PDB entry 8GXU | electron microscopy, 2.50 A resolution | chains E and J of the 12 polymer chains in the assembly

# Chain E
Name: V-type ATP synthase beta chain
Organism: Thermus thermophilus HB8
Reference sequence: Q56404 (VATB_THET8); residues 1-478 here = UniProt positions 1-478
Sequence (478 residues; each row starts with the number of its first residue):
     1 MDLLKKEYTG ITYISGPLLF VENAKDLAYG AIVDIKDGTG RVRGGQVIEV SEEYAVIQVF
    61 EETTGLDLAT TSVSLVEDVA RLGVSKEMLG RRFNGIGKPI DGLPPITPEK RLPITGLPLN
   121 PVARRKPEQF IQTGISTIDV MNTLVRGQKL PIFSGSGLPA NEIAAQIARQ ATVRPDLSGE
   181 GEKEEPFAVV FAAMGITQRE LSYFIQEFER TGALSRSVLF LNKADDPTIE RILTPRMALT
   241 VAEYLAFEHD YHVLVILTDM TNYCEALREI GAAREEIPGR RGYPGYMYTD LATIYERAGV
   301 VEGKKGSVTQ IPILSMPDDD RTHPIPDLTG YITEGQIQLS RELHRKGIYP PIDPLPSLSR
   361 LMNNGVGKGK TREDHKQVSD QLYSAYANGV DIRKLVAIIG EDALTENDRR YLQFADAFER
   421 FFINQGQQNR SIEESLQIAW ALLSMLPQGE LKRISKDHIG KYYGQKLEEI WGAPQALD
Unresolved in the structure: 1-2, 471-478

# Chain J
Name: V-type ATP synthase subunit E
Organism: Thermus thermophilus HB8
Reference sequence: P74901 (VATE_THET8); numbering as in UniProt (aligned over 1-188)
Sequence (188 residues; row label = number of the first residue in the row):
     1 MSKLEAILSQ EVEAEIQALL QEAEAKAEAV KREAEEKAKA LLQARERALE AQYRAALRRA
    61 ESAGELLVAT ARTQARGEVL EEVRRRVREA LEALPQKPEW PEVVRKLALE ALEALPGAKA
   121 LVANPEDLPH LEALARERGV ELQAEPALRL GVRAVGAEGK TQVENSLLAR LDRAWDALSS
   181 KVAQALWG
Unresolved in the structure: 1-60, 188

# How chain E and chain J interact
Pairs across the interface (33):
  Leu3(E) - Arg170(J)
  Leu3(E) - Arg173(J)  hydrogen bond (backbone-side chain)
  Leu3(E) - Ala174(J)  hydrophobic
  Leu4(E) - Ala114(J)  hydrophobic
  Leu4(E) - Val163(J)  hydrophobic
  Leu4(E) - Glu164(J)
  Leu4(E) - Asn165(J)
  Leu4(E) - Arg173(J)
  Lys5(E) - Val163(J)
  Lys5(E) - Glu164(J)  hydrogen bond (backbone-backbone)
  Lys6(E) - Leu115(J)
  Lys6(E) - Gln162(J)
  Lys6(E) - Val163(J)
  Glu7(E) - Lys160(J)
  Glu7(E) - Thr161(J)
  Glu7(E) - Gln162(J)  hydrogen bond (backbone-backbone)
  Tyr8(E) - Lys160(J)
  Thr9(E) - Gly159(J)
  Thr9(E) - Lys160(J)  hydrogen bond (backbone-backbone)
  Gly10(E) - Lys160(J)
  Asn23(E) - Glu158(J)
  Gly102(E) - Gln74(J)
  Leu103(E) - Thr70(J)
  Leu103(E) - Thr73(J)
  Leu103(E) - Gln74(J)
  Pro104(E) - Thr73(J)
  Pro104(E) - Gly77(J)
  Thr107(E) - Leu80(J)
  Thr107(E) - Ser179(J)  hydrogen bond
  Thr107(E) - Ser180(J)
  Pro108(E) - Asp176(J)
  Pro108(E) - Ser180(J)
  Ser215(E) - Leu66(J)
Also at the interface, not in a pair above, chain E (20 interface residues in all): Leu75, Val76, Glu87, Arg111, Gly212
Also at the interface, not in a pair above, chain J (27 interface residues in all): Ser62, Arg76, Glu110, Ala169, Ala183

# Overview
Chain E and chain J form an interface of 20 and 27 residues respectively; the contacts include 5 hydrogen
bonds. Among the polar pairs are Leu3(E)-Arg173(J), Thr107(E)-Ser179(J) and Lys5(E)-Glu164(J).
Here chain E is V-type ATP synthase beta chain and chain J is V-type ATP synthase subunit E, both from Thermus
thermophilus HB8. Entry 8GXU (1 ATP-bound V1EG of V/A-ATPase from Thermus thermophilus) was determined by
electron microscopy together with 8GXW, 8GXX, 8GXY and 8GXZ from the same study.
